PDB entry 3UIN | X-ray diffraction, 2.60 A resolution | chains A and B of the 4 polymer chains in the assembly

== Chain A ==
Name: SUMO-conjugating enzyme UBC9
Organism: Homo sapiens
Notes: EC 6.3.2.-
UniProtKB: P63279 (UBC9_HUMAN); residues 1-158 here = UniProt positions 1-158
Sequence (158 residues; row label = number of the first residue in the row):
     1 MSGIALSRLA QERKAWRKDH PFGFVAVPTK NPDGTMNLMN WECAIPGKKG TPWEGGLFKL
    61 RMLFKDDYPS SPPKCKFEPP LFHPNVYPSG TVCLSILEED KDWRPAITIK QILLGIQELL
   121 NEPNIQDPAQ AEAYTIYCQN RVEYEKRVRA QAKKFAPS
Unresolved in the structure: 1
Swiss-Prot annotation at these positions:
  - region: Arg-13 to Lys-18 (Interaction with SUMO1)
  - active site: Cys-93 (Glycyl thioester intermediate)
  - site: Ile-4 (Interaction with RANBP2), Val-25 (Interaction with RANBP2), Leu-57 (Interaction with RANBP2), Asp-100, Lys-101 (Substrate binding)
  - modified residue: Ser-2 (N-acetylserine), Lys-65 (N6-acetyllysine), Ser-71 (Phosphoserine)
  - cross-link (Glycyl lysine isopeptide (Lys-Gly)): Lys-18 (interchain with G-Cter in SUMO2), Lys-48 (interchain with G-Cter in SUMO2), Lys-49 (interchain with G-Cter in SUMO1), Lys-101 (interchain with G-Cter in SUMO2)
  - mutagenesis: Arg-13 to Lys-14 (Impairs binding to SUMO1 and catalytic activity), Arg-17 to Lys-18 (Impairs binding to SUMO1 and catalytic activity), Phe-22 (F22A: Impairs binding to RANBP2), Val-25 (V25A: Impairs binding to RANBP2), Val-27 (V27A: Impairs binding to RANBP2), Glu-42 (E42A: Slightly impairs binding to RANBP2), Lys-48 (K48A: Slightly impairs binding to RANBP2), Glu-54 (E54A: Slightly impairs binding to RANBP2), Leu-57 (L57A: Impairs binding to RANBP2), Lys-59 (K59A: Impairs binding to RANBP2), Arg-61 (R61A: Slightly impairs binding to RANBP2), Asn-85 (N85Q: Impairs catalytic activity), 4 further mutagenesis entries in UniProt

== Chain B ==
Name: Small ubiquitin-related modifier 2
Organism: Homo sapiens
UniProtKB: P61956 (SUMO2_HUMAN); numbering as in UniProt (aligned over 14-93)
Sequence (80 residues; each row starts with the number of its first residue):
    14 NNDHINLKVA GQDGSVVQFK IKRHTPLSKL MKAYCERQGL SMRQIRFRFD GQPINETDTP
    74 AQLEMEDEDT IDVFQQQTGG
Unresolved in the structure: 14-15
Swiss-Prot annotation at these positions:
  - cross-link: Lys-21 (Glycyl lysine isopeptide (Lys-Gly) (interchain with G-Cter in SUMO2)), Gly-93 (Glycyl lysine isopeptide (Gly-Lys) (interchain with K-? in acceptor proteins))
  - mutagenesis: Lys-33 (K33E: Significantly impairs sumoylation of MTA1), Lys-35 (K35E: Significantly impairs sumoylation of MTA1), Lys-42 (K42E: Significantly impairs sumoylation of MTA1)
From the paper describing this entry:
  - specificity-determining residues: Ile-34 (proposed by the authors, not directly observed)

== Interface between chain A and chain B ==
Residue-residue contacts (23; chain A residue first):
  Asn-85(A) / Gly-92(B)
  Asn-85(A) / Gly-93(B)  hydrogen bond (side chain-backbone)
  Cys-93(A) / Gly-92(B)
  Cys-93(A) / Gly-93(B)  hydrogen bond (backbone-backbone)
  Leu-94(A) / Gln-90(B)
  Leu-94(A) / Thr-91(B)
  Leu-94(A) / Gly-92(B)
  Ser-95(A) / Gln-90(B)
  Ser-95(A) / Thr-91(B)  hydrogen bond (side chain-backbone)
  Ile-96(A) / Gln-90(B)
  Asp-102(A) / Gln-89(B)
  Arg-104(A) / Gln-88(B)  hydrogen bond
  Gln-111(A) / Gln-25(B)
  Gln-111(A) / Asp-26(B)
  Gly-115(A) / Gln-90(B)  hydrogen bond (backbone-side chain)
  Glu-118(A) / Arg-59(B)  salt bridge
  Glu-118(A) / Gln-90(B)
  Leu-119(A) / Gln-90(B)
  Leu-119(A) / Gly-92(B)
  Asn-124(A) / Thr-91(B)
  Asn-124(A) / Gly-92(B)  hydrogen bond (side chain-backbone)
  Asp-127(A) / Gly-93(B)
  Ala-129(A) / Gly-93(B)
Other interface residues (no listed pair), chain A (17 interface residues in all): Ile-107, Glu-122, Pro-128

== Overview ==
17 residues of chain A and 9 residues of chain B are in contact; the contacts include 6 hydrogen bonds and 1
salt bridge. Polar pairs include Glu-118(A)/Arg-59(B), Asn-85(A)/Gly-93(B) and Ser-95(A)/Thr-91(B). UniProt
lists active-site residue Cys-93(A) and 19 mutagenesis sites on chain A; 3 mutagenesis sites on chain B. From
the paper: the specificity determinant Ile-34(B).
Here chain A is SUMO-conjugating enzyme UBC9 and chain B is Small ubiquitin-related modifier 2, both from Homo
sapiens. Entry 3UIN (Complex between human RanGAP1-SUMO2, UBC9 and the IR1 domain from RanBP2) was determined
by X-ray diffraction together with 3UIO and 3UIP from the same study.
